PDB entry 8VNZ | electron microscopy, 3.50 A resolution | chains C and B of the 6 polymer chains in the assembly

== Chain C ==
Protein: Histone-lysine N-methyltransferase EZH2
From: Homo sapiens
Notes: EC 2.1.1.356
UniProtKB: Q15910 (EZH2_HUMAN); numbering as in UniProt (aligned over 1-746)
Amino-acid sequence (746 residues; numbered 1 to 746; the number before each row is that of its first residue):
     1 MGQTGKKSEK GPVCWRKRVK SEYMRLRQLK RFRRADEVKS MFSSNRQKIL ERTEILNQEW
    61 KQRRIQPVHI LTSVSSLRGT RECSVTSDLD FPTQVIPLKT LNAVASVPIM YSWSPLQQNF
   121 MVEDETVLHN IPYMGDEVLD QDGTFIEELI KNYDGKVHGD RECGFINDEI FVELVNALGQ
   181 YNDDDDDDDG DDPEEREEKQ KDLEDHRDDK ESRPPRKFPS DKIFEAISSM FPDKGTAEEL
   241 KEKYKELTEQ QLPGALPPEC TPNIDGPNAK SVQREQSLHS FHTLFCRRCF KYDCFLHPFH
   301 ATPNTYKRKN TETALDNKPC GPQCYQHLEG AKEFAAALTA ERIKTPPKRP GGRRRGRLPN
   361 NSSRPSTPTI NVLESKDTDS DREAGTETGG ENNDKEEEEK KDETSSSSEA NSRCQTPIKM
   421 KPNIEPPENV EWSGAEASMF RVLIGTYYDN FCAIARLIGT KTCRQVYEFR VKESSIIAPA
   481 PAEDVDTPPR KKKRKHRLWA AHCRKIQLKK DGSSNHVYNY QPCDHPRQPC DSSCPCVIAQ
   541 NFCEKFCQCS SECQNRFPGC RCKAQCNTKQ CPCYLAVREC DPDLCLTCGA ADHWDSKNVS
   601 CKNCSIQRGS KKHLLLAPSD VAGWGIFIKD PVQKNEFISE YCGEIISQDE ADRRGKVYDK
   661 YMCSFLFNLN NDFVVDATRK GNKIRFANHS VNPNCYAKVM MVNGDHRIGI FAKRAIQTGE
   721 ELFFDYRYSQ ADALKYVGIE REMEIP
Disordered / not traced: 1-16, 182-219, 340-425
Curated features (UniProtKB/Swiss-Prot):
  - region: K39 to V68 (Interaction with EED)
  - modified residue: S21 (Phosphoserine), S76 (Phosphoserine), T339 (Phosphothreonine), T345 (Phosphothreonine), S363 (Phosphoserine), S366 (Phosphoserine), T367 (Phosphothreonine), T487 (Phosphothreonine)
  - glycosylation: S75 (O-linked (GlcNAc) serine)
  - cross-link: K634 (Glycyl lysine isopeptide (Lys-Gly) (interchain with G-Cter in SUMO2))
  - natural variant: P132 (P132S: In WVS), Y133 (Y133C: In WVS), M134 (M134T: In WVS), Y153 (deletion: In WVS), K156 (K156E: In WVS), D185 (D185H: Decreased histone methyltransferase activity), H279 (H279R: In WVS), C571 (C571W: Found in a patient with myelodysplastic syndrome and myelodysplastic-myeloproliferative neoplasms), V621 (V621M: In WVS; uncertain significance), Y641 (Y641C: In a patient with diffuse large B-cell lymphoma; Y641F: Found in a patient with follicular lymphoma; Y641H: Found in patients with follicular lymphoma ...), Y658 (Y658N: In WVS), A677 (A677G: Found in a patient with B-cell lymphoma; A677T: In WVS), 8 further natural variant entries in UniProt
  - mutagenesis: S21 (S21A: Enhances methyltransferase activity towards 'Lys-27' of histone H3 and abrogates phosphorylation by PKB/AKT1 ...), S75 (S75A: Reduced protein stability), T345 (T345A: Impaired CDK1- and CDK-2 mediated phosphorylation and subsequent gene silencing. Altered EZH2-mediated cell proliferation and migration), C588 (C588Y: Strongly impairs methyltransferase activity towards 'Lys-27' of histone H3), F667 (F667I: Strongly decreases histone methyltransferase activity), H689 (H689A: Abrogates methyltransferase activity)
Disulfide bonds: C523-C534
Residues lining bound ligands: S-adenosylhomocysteine (SAH): V621, A622, G623, W624, G625, M662, C663, S664, F665, R685, F686, A687, N688, H689, F723, Y726, Y736, V737, I739
What the authors report for this chain:
  - conformationally variable residues (helix shift): R504, Q507

== Chain B ==
Protein: Protein Jumonji
From: Homo sapiens
UniProtKB: Q92833 (JARD2_HUMAN); residues 2-450 here = UniProt positions 2-450
Amino-acid sequence (449 residues; numbered 2 to 450; the number before each row is that of its first residue):
     2 SKERPKRNII QKKYDDSDGI PWSEERVVRK VLYLSLKEFK NSQKRQHAEG IAGSLKTVNG
    62 LLGNDQSKGL GPASEQSENE KDDASQVSST SNDVSSSDFE EGPSRKRPRL QAQRKFAQSQ
   122 PNSPSTTPVK IVEPLLPPPA TQISDLSKRK PKTEDFLTFL CLRGSPALPN SMVYFGSSQD
   182 EEEVEEEDDE TEDVKTATNN ASSSCQSTPR KGKTHKHVHN GHVFNGSSRS TREKEPVQKH
   242 KSKEATPAKE KHSDHRADSR REQASANHPA AAPSTGSSAK GLAATHHHPP LHRSAQDLRK
   302 QVSKVNGVTR MSSLGAGVTS AKKMREVRPS PSKTVKYTAT VTKGAVTYTK AKRELVKDTK
   362 PNHHKPSSAV NHTISGKTES SNAKTRKQVL SLGGASKSTG PAVNGLKVSG RLNPKSCTKE
   422 VGGRQLREGL QLREGLRNSK RRLEEAHQA
Disordered / not traced: 2-107, 121-137, 167-450
Modified / non-standard residues: K116 (N-trimethyllysine; M3L)
What the authors report for this chain:
  - mutagenesis - R115A: decreased catalytic activity

== Chain C / chain B interface ==
Residue-residue contacts - 11 pairs, chain C then chain B:
  I131(C) - L111(B)
  I131(C) - Q114(B)  hydrogen bond (backbone-side chain)
  P132(C) - Q114(B)
  Y133(C) - Q114(B)
  Y133(C) - K116(B)
  D136(C) - R115(B)
  V157(C) - R110(B)
  V157(C) - L111(B)  hydrophobic
  D160(C) - R110(B)
  R161(C) - R108(B)
  R161(C) - P109(B)
Other interface residues (no listed pair), chain C (10 interface residues in all): R78, I146, K156
Other interface residues (no listed pair), chain B (9 interface residues in all): A113, T154

== Summary ==
10 residues of chain C and 9 residues of chain B are in contact, with 1 hydrogen bond. The hydrogen-bonded
pair is I131(C)-Q114(B). Bound to chain C: S-adenosylhomocysteine. UniProt lists 6 mutagenesis sites on chain
C. From the paper: R115A of chain B reduces catalytic activity; conformational variability at R504(C) and
Q507(C).
Chain C is Histone-lysine N-methyltransferase EZH2 and chain B is Protein Jumonji, both from Homo sapiens; the
structure, PRC2_AJ1-450 bound to H3K36me3-modified nucleosome with histone H3 tail disengaged, was determined
by electron microscopy (same publication as 8VMI, 8VMJ, 8VML, 8VMN, 8VNV, 8VO0 and 8VOB).
